PDB entry 7D98 | X-ray diffraction, 3.60 A resolution | chains A and P of the 6 polymer chains in the assembly

== Chain A (and P) ==
Molecule: LysR-type regulatory protein
From: Cupriavidus necator
Notes: chain P of this document is another copy of the same molecule, construct and numbering; everything in this record applies to it too
Reference sequence: Q9WXC7 (Q9WXC7_CUPNE); residues 1-294 here = UniProt positions 1-294
Sequence (294 residues; numbered 1 to 294; the number before each row is that of its first residue):
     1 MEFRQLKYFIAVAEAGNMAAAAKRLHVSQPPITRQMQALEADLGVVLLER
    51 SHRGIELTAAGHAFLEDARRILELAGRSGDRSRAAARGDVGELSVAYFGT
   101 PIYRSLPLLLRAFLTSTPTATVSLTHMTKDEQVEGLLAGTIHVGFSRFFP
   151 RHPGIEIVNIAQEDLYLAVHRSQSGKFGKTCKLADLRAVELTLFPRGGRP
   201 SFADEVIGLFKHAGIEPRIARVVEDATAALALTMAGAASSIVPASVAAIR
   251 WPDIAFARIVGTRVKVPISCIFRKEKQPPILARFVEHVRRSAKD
Disordered / not traced: 1, 49-56 (chain P: 51-54, 293-294)

== Interface between chain A and chain P ==
Contacting residue pairs (25):
  F148(A) - K211(P)
  F148(A) - E216(P)
  F149(A) - E216(P)
  P150(A) - E216(P)
  H152(A) - R218(P)  hydrogen bond
  R187(A) - R151(P)
  P200(A) - I219(P)  hydrophobic
  D204(A) - D204(P)
  D204(A) - I207(P)
  D204(A) - K211(P)
  E205(A) - K211(P)  salt bridge
  G208(A) - H212(P)  hydrogen bond (backbone-side chain)
  K211(A) - F148(P)
  K211(A) - D204(P)
  K211(A) - E205(P)  salt bridge
  K211(A) - H212(P)
  H212(A) - H212(P)  hydrogen bond (backbone-side chain)
  E216(A) - F148(P)
  E216(A) - F149(P)
  E216(A) - P150(P)
  E216(A) - E205(P)
  R218(A) - P150(P)
  R218(A) - R151(P)  hydrogen bond (side chain-backbone)
  R218(A) - H152(P)  hydrogen bond
  R263(A) - K211(P)  hydrogen bond (side chain-backbone)
Interface residues without a listed pair, chain A (20 interface residues in all): R151, P153, S201, I207, P217, I219
Interface residues without a listed pair, chain P (17 interface residues in all): P200, S201, G208, P217

== In short ==
20 residues of chain A face 17 of chain P across their interface, with 6 hydrogen bonds and 2 salt bridges.
Polar pairs include E205(A)-K211(P), H152(A)-R218(P) and G208(A)-H212(P).
Both chains are LysR-type regulatory protein (Cupriavidus necator). Entry 7D98 (Crystal structure of
full-length CbnR complexed with the target DNA complex) was determined by X-ray diffraction.
